Entry 5CJO (X-ray diffraction, 3.29 A resolution); this record covers chains A and a of the 4 polymer chains in the assembly.

== Chain A ==
Protein: Insulin-degrading enzyme
Organism: Homo sapiens
Notes: EC 3.4.24.56
Reference sequence: P14735 (IDE_HUMAN); residue numbers follow UniProt; this construct covers 42-1019
Amino-acid sequence (990 residues; numbered 30 to 1019; the number before each row is that of its first residue):
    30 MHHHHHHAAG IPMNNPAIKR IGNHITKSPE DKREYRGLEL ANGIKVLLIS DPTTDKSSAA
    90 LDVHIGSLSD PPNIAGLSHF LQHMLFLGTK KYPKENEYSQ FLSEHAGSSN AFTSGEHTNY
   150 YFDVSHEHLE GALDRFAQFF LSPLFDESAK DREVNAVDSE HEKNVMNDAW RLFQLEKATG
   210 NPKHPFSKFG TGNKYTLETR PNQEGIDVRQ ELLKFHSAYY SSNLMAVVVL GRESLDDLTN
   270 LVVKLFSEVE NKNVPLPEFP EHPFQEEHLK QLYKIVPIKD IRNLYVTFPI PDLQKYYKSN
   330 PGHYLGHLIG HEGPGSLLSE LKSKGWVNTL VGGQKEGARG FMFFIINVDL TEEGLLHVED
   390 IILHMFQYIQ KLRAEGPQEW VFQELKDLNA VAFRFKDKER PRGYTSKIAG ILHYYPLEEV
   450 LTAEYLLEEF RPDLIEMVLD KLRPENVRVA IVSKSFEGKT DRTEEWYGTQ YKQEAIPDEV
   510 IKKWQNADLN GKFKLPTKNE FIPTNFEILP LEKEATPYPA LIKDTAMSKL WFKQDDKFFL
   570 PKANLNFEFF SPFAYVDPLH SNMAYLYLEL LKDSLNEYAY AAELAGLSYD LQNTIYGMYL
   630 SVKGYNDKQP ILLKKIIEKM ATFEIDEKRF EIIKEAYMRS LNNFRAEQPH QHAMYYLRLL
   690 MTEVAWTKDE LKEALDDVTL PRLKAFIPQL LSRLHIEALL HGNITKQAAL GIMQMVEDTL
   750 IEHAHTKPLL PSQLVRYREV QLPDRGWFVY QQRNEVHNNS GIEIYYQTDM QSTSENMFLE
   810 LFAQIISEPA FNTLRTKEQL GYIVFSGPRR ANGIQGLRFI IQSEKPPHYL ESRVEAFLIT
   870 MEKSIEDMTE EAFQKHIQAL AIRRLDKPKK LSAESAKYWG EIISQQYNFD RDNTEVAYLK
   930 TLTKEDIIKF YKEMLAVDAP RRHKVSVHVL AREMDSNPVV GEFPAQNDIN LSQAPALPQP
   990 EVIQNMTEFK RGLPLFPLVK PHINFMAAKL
Unresolved in the structure: 30-42, 966-978, 1015-1019
Differences from the reference sequence: expression tag (30-41); engineered mutation Leu-110 (Cys in P14735), Gln-111 (Glu in P14735), Ser-171 (Cys in P14735), Ala-178 (Cys in P14735), Val-257 (Cys in P14735), Leu-414 (Cys in P14735), Asn-573 (Cys in P14735), Ser-590 (Cys in P14735), Ser-789 (Cys in P14735), Ala-812 (Cys in P14735), Ala-819 (Cys in P14735), Ser-904 (Cys in P14735), Asn-966 (Cys in P14735), Ala-974 (Cys in P14735)
Bound ions: Zn2+: His-108, His-112, Glu-189
UniProt features mapped onto this chain:
  - motif: Glu-853 to Tyr-858 (SlyX motif)
  - binding site (Zn(2+)): His-108, His-112, Glu-189
  - binding site (substrate): His-336 to Gly-342, Leu-359 to Gln-363
  - binding site (ATP): Arg-429, Asp-895 to Ser-901
  - modified residue (N6-succinyllysine): Lys-192, Lys-697

== Chain a ==
Protein: Insulin
Reference sequence: P01308 (INS_HUMAN); residues 1-20 here correspond to UniProt positions 90-109 (UniProt number = residue number + 89)
Amino-acid sequence (20 residues; numbered 1 to 20; the number before each row is that of its first residue):
     1 GIVEQCCTSI CSLYQLENYC
Unresolved in the structure: 5-13, 17-20

== Chain A / chain a interface ==
Residue-residue contacts - 25 pairs, chain A then chain a:
  Gln-111(A) / Tyr-14(a)
  His-112(A) / Tyr-14(a)
  Ala-140(A) / Tyr-14(a)
  Phe-141(A) / Tyr-14(a)
  Phe-141(A) / Gln-15(a)
  Thr-142(A) / Gln-15(a)
  Glu-189(A) / Tyr-14(a)
  Glu-189(A) / Gln-15(a)
  Trp-199(A) / Leu-16(a)
  Thr-220(A) / Gln-15(a)  hydrogen bond
  His-332(A) / Ile-2(a)
  Gly-335(A) / Ile-2(a)
  His-336(A) / Ile-2(a)
  Gly-339(A) / Gly-1(a)  hydrogen bond (backbone-backbone)
  Glu-341(A) / Gly-1(a)  hydrogen bond (side chain-backbone)
  Leu-359(A) / Gly-1(a)  hydrogen bond (backbone-backbone)
  Val-360(A) / Gly-1(a)
  Val-360(A) / Val-3(a)  hydrophobic
  Gly-361(A) / Gly-1(a)  hydrogen bond (backbone-backbone)
  Gly-361(A) / Ile-2(a)
  Gly-361(A) / Val-3(a)  hydrogen bond (backbone-backbone)
  Gln-363(A) / Val-3(a)
  Ile-374(A) / Val-3(a)  hydrophobic
  Tyr-609(A) / Gly-1(a)
  Tyr-831(A) / Tyr-14(a)  hydrogen bond (side chain-backbone)
Interface residues without a listed pair, chain A (27 interface residues in all): His-108, Asn-139, Ser-143, Phe-202, Gly-219, Gly-362, Arg-824

== In short ==
27 residues of chain A face 6 of chain a across their interface, with 7 hydrogen bonds. Polar contacts include
Thr-220(A)/Gln-15(a), Glu-341(A)/Gly-1(a) and Tyr-831(A)/Tyr-14(a). His-108(A), His-112(A) and Glu-189(A)
coordinate Zn2+. UniProt lists 3 Zn2+-binding residues, 12 substrate-binding residues and 8 ATP-binding
residues on chain A.
Here chain A is Insulin-degrading enzyme (Homo sapiens) and chain a is Insulin. Entry 5CJO (Crystal Structure
Analysis of Elbow-Engineered-Fab-Bound Human Insulin Degrading Enzyme (IDE) in Complex with Insulin) was
determined by X-ray diffraction, deposited together with 6AZ2.
